6I5C - chains B and E of the 6 polymer chains in the assembly; structure by X-ray diffraction, 2.95 A resolution.

# Chain B
Molecule: Tubulin beta-2B chain
From: Bos taurus
UniProtKB: Q6B856 (TBB2B_BOVIN); the author numbering skips numbers that UniProt does not, so the offset changes along the chain: 1-42 = UniProt 1-42; 45-360 = UniProt 43-358; 369-441 = UniProt 359-431
Sequence (431 residues; each row starts with the number of its first residue; note: 10 numbers in that range are skipped by the numbering (no residue carries them; nothing is unmodelled there)):
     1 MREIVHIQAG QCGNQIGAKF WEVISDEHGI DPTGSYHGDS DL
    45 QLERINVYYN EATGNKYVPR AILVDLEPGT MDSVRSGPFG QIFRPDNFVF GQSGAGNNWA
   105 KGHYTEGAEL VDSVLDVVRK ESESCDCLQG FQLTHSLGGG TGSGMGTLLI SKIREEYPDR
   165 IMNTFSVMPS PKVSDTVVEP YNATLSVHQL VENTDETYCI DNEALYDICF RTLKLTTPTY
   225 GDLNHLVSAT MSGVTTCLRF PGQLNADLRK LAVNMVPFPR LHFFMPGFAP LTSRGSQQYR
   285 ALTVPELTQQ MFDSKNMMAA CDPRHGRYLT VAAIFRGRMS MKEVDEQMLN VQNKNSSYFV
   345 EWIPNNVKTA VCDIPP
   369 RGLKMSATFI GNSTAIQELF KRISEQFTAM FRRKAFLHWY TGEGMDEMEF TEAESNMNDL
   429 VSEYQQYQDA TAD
Disordered / not traced: 278-283, 439-441
Bound ions: Ca2+ site 1: Q11 (together with GDP); Ca2+ site 2: E113 (shared with 1 residue of chain C)
Small-molecule neighbours: GDP (guanosine-5'-diphosphate): G10, Q11, C12, Q15, I16, D69, A99, N101, S140, G142, G143, G144, T145, G146, S147, V171, P173, V177, D179, E183, N206, L209, Y224, L227, N228, V231

# Chain E
Molecule: Stathmin-4
From: Rattus norvegicus
UniProtKB: P63043 (STMN4_RAT), isoform P63043-3; residues 6-141 here correspond to UniProt positions 77-212 (UniProt number = residue number + 71)
Sequence (136 residues; numbered 6 to 141; the number before each row is that of its first residue):
     6 MEVIELNKCT SGQSFEVILK PPSFDGVPEF NASLPRRRDP SLEEIQKKLE AAEERRKYQE
    66 AELLKHLAEK REHEREVIQK AIEENNNFIK MAKEKLAQKM ESNKENREAH LAAMLERLQE
   126 KDKHAEEVRK NKELKE
Disordered / not traced: 28-43

# Interface between chain B and chain E
Contacting residue pairs - 23 pairs, chain B then chain E:
  Y108(B) with H78(E), hydrogen bond; E79(E); V82(E), hydrophobic; I83(E)
  L152(B) with E79(E)
  S155(B) with L72(E); R76(E), hydrogen bond
  K156(B) with R76(E); E79(E), salt bridge
  R158(B) with L68(E)
  E159(B) with L69(E); L72(E); R76(E), salt bridge
  P162(B) with E65(E); L68(E), hydrophobic
  T409(B) with E89(E)
  E411(B) with V82(E); A86(E)
  G412(B) with V82(E); K85(E); A86(E)
  D414(B) with K85(E)
  E417(B) with H78(E), salt bridge
Other interface residues (no listed pair), chain B (18 interface residues in all): H107, T109, H192, N197, G410, M413
Other interface residues (no listed pair), chain E (14 interface residues in all): A73, K75

# Summary
The interface between chain B and chain E involves 18 residues on one side and 14 on the other; the contacts
include 2 hydrogen bonds and 3 salt bridges. Polar contacts include K156(B)-E79(E), E159(B)-R76(E) and
E417(B)-H78(E). Ligands of chain B: GDP.
Here chain B is Tubulin beta-2B chain (Bos taurus) and chain E is Stathmin-4 (Rattus norvegicus). Entry 6I5C
(Long wavelength native-SAD phasing of Tubulin-Stathmin-TTL complex) was determined by X-ray diffraction
together with 6I59 from the same study.
